PDB entry 2IX2 | X-ray diffraction, 2.20 A resolution | chains B and C of the 3 polymer chains in the assembly

[Chain B]
Name: DNA polymerase sliding clamp C
Organism: Sulfolobus solfataricus
UniProtKB: Q97Z84 (PCNA3_SULSO); numbering as in UniProt (aligned over 1-245)
Amino-acid sequence (245 residues; row label = number of the first residue in the row):
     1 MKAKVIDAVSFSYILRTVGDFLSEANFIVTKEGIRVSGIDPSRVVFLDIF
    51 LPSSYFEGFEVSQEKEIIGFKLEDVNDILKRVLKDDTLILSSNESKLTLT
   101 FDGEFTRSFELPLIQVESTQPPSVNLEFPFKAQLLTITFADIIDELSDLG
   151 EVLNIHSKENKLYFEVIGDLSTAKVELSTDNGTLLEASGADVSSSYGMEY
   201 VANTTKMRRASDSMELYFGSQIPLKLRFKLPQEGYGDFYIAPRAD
Swiss-Prot annotation at these positions:
  - mutagenesis: L146 to L149 (Loss of interaction with PCNA3, no change with PCNA1)

[Chain C]
Name: DNA polymerase sliding clamp A
Organism: Sulfolobus solfataricus
UniProtKB: P57765 (PCNA1_SULSO); residues 16-259 here correspond to UniProt positions 1-244 (UniProt number = residue number - 15)
Amino-acid sequence (259 residues; each row starts with the number of its first residue):
     1 MIYLKSFERNIRLINMKVVYDDVRVLKDIIQALARLVDEAVLKFKQDSVE
    51 LVALDRAHISLISVNLPREMFKEYDVNDEFKFGFNTQYLMKILKVAKRKE
   101 AIEIASESPDSVIINIIGSTNREFNVRNLEVSEQEIPEINLQFDISATIS
   151 SDGFKSAISEVSTVTDNVVVEGHEDRILIKAEGESEVEVEFSKDTGGLQD
   201 LEFSKESKNSYSAEYLDDVLSLTKLSDYVKISFGNQKPLQLFFNMEGGGK
   251 VTYLLAPKV
Not modelled in the structure: 1-9, 183-186, 192-196

[Interface between chain B and chain C]
Residue-residue contacts (26):
  D141(B) - K97(C)
  I142(B) - R122(C)
  E145(B) - V95(C)
  E145(B) - K97(C)  salt bridge
  E145(B) - R122(C)  salt bridge
  D148(B) - K91(C)  hydrogen bond (backbone-side chain)
  L149(B) - F124(C)  hydrophobic
  L170(B) - V126(C)
  L170(B) - R127(C)  hydrogen bond (backbone-backbone)
  S171(B) - Y88(C)  hydrogen bond
  S171(B) - N125(C)
  S171(B) - V126(C)
  T172(B) - E123(C)
  T172(B) - F124(C)
  T172(B) - N125(C)  hydrogen bond (backbone-backbone)
  A173(B) - E123(C)
  A173(B) - F124(C)  hydrophobic
  K174(B) - N121(C)
  K174(B) - R122(C)
  K174(B) - E123(C)  hydrogen bond (backbone-backbone)
  V175(B) - T120(C)
  V175(B) - N121(C)
  V175(B) - R122(C)
  E176(B) - T120(C)
  N181(B) - T120(C)
  T183(B) - T120(C)
Other interface residues (no listed pair), chain C (13 interface residues in all): S119

[Overview]
14 residues of chain B face 13 of chain C across their interface, with 5 hydrogen bonds and 2 salt bridges.
Polar pairs include E145(B)-K97(C), E145(B)-R122(C) and D148(B)-K91(C). Curated annotation (UniProt) lists 4
mutagenesis sites on chain B.
Chain B is DNA polymerase sliding clamp C and chain C is DNA polymerase sliding clamp A, both from Sulfolobus
solfataricus; the structure, Crystal structure of the heterotrimeric PCNA from Sulfolobus solfataricus, was
determined by X-ray diffraction.
